6TPL - chain A; structure by X-ray diffraction, 1.80 A resolution.

[Chain A]
Molecule: Intimin
Source organism: Escherichia coli
Reference sequence: H3JUW4 (H3JUW4_ECOLX); numbering as in UniProt (aligned over 555-753)
Chain sequence (199 residues; row label = number of the first residue in the row):
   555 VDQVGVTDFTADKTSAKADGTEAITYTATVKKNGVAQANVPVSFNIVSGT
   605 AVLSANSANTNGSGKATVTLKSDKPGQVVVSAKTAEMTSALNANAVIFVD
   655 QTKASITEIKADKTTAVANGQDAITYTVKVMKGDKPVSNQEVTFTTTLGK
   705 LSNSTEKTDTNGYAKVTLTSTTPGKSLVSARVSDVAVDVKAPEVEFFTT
Unresolved in the structure: 753
Metal / ion sites: Mg2+ near Glu576 (its only coordinating residue here)

[Summary]
Chain A is Intimin (Escherichia coli); the structure, D0-D1 domain of Intimin, was determined by X-ray
diffraction, deposited together with 6TQD.
